Entry 2G3X (X-ray diffraction, 1.58 A resolution); this record covers chains A and B.

Chain A (and B):
Name: Transthyretin
Organism: Homo sapiens
Notes: chain B of this document is another copy of the same molecule, construct and numbering; everything in this record applies to it too
UniProtKB: P02766 (TTHY_HUMAN); residues 1-127 here correspond to UniProt positions 21-147 (UniProt number = residue number + 20)
Amino-acid sequence (127 residues; each row starts with the number of its first residue):
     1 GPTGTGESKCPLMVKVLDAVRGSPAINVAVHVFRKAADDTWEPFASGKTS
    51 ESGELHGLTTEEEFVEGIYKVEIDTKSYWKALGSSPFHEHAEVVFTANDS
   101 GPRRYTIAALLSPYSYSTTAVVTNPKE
Not modelled in the structure: 1-9, 125-127
Construct notes: engineered mutation Ser84 (Ile104 in P02766)
Curated features (UniProtKB/Swiss-Prot):
  - binding site (L-thyroxine): Lys15, Glu54, Ser117
  - modified residue: Cys10 (Sulfocysteine), Glu42 (4-carboxyglutamate), Ser52 (Phosphoserine)
  - glycosylation: Asn98 (N-linked (GlcNAc...) asparagine)

Interface between chain A and chain B:
Contacting residue pairs (47; chain A residue first):
  Lys76(A) with Thr96(B)
  Phe87(A) with Phe95(B), hydrophobic; Thr96(B); Tyr105(B), hydrophobic; Ile107(B), hydrophobic; Ala120(B), hydrophobic; Val122(B), hydrophobic
  His88(A) with Val93(B); Val94(B)
  Glu89(A) with Val94(B), hydrogen bond (backbone-backbone); Thr96(B), hydrogen bond
  His90(A) with Val94(B)
  Glu92(A) with Glu92(B); Val94(B); Tyr116(B), hydrogen bond (backbone-side chain)
  Val93(A) with His90(B)
  Val94(A) with His88(B); Glu89(B); His90(B), hydrogen bond (backbone-backbone); Glu92(B)
  Phe95(A) with Phe87(B), hydrophobic; His88(B)
  Thr96(A) with Pro86(B); Phe87(B), hydrogen bond (backbone-backbone); His88(B)
  Asp99(A) with Ser85(B); Pro86(B)
  Ser100(A) with Ser85(B), hydrogen bond (side chain-backbone); Pro86(B)
  Arg103(A) with Ser85(B)
  Tyr114(A) with Thr119(B); Ala120(B), hydrogen bond (backbone-backbone)
  Ser115(A) with Thr118(B), hydrogen bond (side chain-backbone); Thr119(B), hydrogen bond
  Tyr116(A) with Glu92(B), hydrogen bond (side chain-backbone); Val93(B); Tyr116(B), hydrogen bond; Ser117(B); Thr118(B), hydrogen bond (backbone-backbone)
  Ser117(A) with Tyr116(B); Ser117(B)
  Thr118(A) with Ser115(B), hydrogen bond (backbone-side chain); Tyr116(B), hydrogen bond (backbone-backbone)
  Thr119(A) with Tyr114(B); Ser115(B), hydrogen bond
  Ala120(A) with Phe87(B), hydrophobic; Tyr114(B), hydrogen bond (backbone-backbone)
Also at the interface, not in a pair above, chain A (24 interface residues in all): Lys70, Tyr105, Ile107, Val122
Also at the interface, not in a pair above, chain B (23 interface residues in all): Ile68, Lys70

In short:
Chain A and chain B form an interface of 24 and 23 residues respectively, with 16 hydrogen bonds. Polar pairs
include Glu89(A)-Thr96(B), Glu92(A)-Tyr116(B) and Ser100(A)-Ser85(B). Curated annotation (UniProt) lists 3
L-thyroxine-binding residues on chain A.
Chain A and chain B are both Transthyretin (Homo sapiens); the structure, Crystal structure of Transthyretin
mutant I84S at acidic pH, was determined by X-ray diffraction, deposited together with 2G3Z, 2G4E, 2G4G and
2NOY.
